8WHX - chains O and A of the 50 polymer chains in the assembly; structure by electron microscopy, 2.80 A resolution.

# Chain O
Protein: 50S ribosomal protein L15
From: Mycolicibacterium smegmatis MC2 155
UniProt: A0QSG8 (A0QSG8_MYCS2); residue numbers follow UniProt; this construct covers 1-147
Sequence (147 residues; numbered 1 to 147; the number before each row is that of its first residue):
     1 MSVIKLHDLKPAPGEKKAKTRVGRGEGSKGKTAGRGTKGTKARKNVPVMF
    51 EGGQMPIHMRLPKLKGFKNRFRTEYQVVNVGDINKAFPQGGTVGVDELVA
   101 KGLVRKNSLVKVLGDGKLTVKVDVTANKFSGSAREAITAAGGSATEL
Unresolved in the structure: 1-2

# Chain A
Molecule: 23S rRNA
From: Mycolicibacterium smegmatis MC2 155
Sequence (3119 nucleotides; numbered 2 to 3120; the number before each row is that of its first residue):
     2 AAGUGUUUAAGGGCGCAUGGUGGAUGCCUUGGCACUGGGAGCCGAUGAAG
    52 GACGUAGGAGGCUGCGAUAAGCCUCGGGGAGCUGUCAACCGAGCGUUGAU
   102 CCGAGGAUGUCCGAAUGGGGAAACCCGGCACGAGUGAUGUCGUGUCACCA
   152 GGCGCUGAAUAUAUAGGCGUCUGGGGGGAACGCGGGGAAGUGAAACAUCU
   202 CAGUACCCGUAGGAAGAGAAAACAAAAUGUGAUUCCGUGAGUAGUGGCGA
   252 GCGAAAGCGGAGGAUGGCUAAACCGUAUGCAUGUGAUACCGGGUAGGGGU
   302 UGUGUGUGCGGGGUUGUGGGACCUAUCUUUCCGGCUCUACCUGGCUGGAG
   352 GGCAGUGAGAAAAUGUUGUGGUUAGCGGAAAUGGCUUGGGAUGGCCUGCC
   402 GUAGACGGUGAGAGCCCGGUACGUGAAAACCCGACGUCUGUCUUGAUGGU
   452 GUUCCCGAGUAGCAGCGGGCCCGUGGAAUCUGCUGUGAAUCUGCCGGGAC
   502 CACCCGGUAAGCCUGAAUACUUCCCAGUGACCGAUAGCGGAUUAGUACCG
   552 UGAGGGAAUGGUGAAAAGUACCCCGGGAGGGGAGUGAAAGAGUACCUGAA
   602 ACCGUGCGCUUACAAUCCGUCAGAGCCCUCGACGUGUCGUGGGGUGAUGG
   652 CGUGCCUUUUGAAGAAUGAGCCUGCGAGUCAGGGACAUGUCGCGAGGUUA
   702 ACCCGGGUGGGGUAGCCGCAGCGAAAGCGAGUCUGAAUAGGGCGUAUCCA
   752 CACAAGAGUGUGUGGUGUAGUGGUGUGUUCUGGACCCGAAGCGGAGUGAU
   802 CUACCCAUGGCCAGGGUGAAGCGCGGGUAAGACCGCGUGGAGGCCCGAAC
   852 CCACUUAGGUUGAAGACUGAGGGGAUGAGCUGUGGGUAGGGGUGAAAGGC
   902 CAAUCAAACUCCGUGAUAGCUGGUUCUCCCCGAAAUGCAUUUAGGUGCAG
   952 CGUCGCAUGUUUCUUGCCGGAGGUAGAGCUACUGGAUGGCCGAUGGGCCC
  1002 CACAGGGUUACUGACGUCAGCCAAACUCCGAAUGCCGGUAAGUCCAAGAG
  1052 UGCGGCAGUGAGACGGCGGGGGAUAAGCUCCGUGCGUCGAGAGGGAAACA
  1102 GCCCAGAUCGCCGGCUAAGGCCCCUAAGCGUGUGCUAAGUGGAAAAGGAU
  1152 GUGCAGUCGCGAAGACAACCAGGAGGUUGGCUUAGAAGCAGCCACCCUUG
  1202 AAAGAGUGCGUAAUAGCUCACUGGUCAAGUGAUUGUGCGCCGAUAAUGUA
  1252 GCGGGGCUCAAGCACACCGCCGAAGCCGCGGCAGCCAACGUGUUGGCUGG
  1302 GUAGGGGAGCGUCCUGCAUCCGGUGAAGCCGCCGAGUGAUCGAGUGGUGG
  1352 AGGGUGUGGGAGUGAGAAUGCAGGCAUGAGUAGCGAUUAGGCAAGUGAGA
  1402 ACCUUGCCCGCCGAAAGACCAAGGGUUCCUGGGCCAGGCCAGUCCGCCCA
  1452 GGGUGAGUCGGGACCUAAGGCGAGGCCGACAGGCGUAGUCGAUGGACAAC
  1502 GGGUUGAUAUUCCCGUACCCGUGUAUGUGCGUCCAUGAUGAAUCAGCGGU
  1552 ACUAACCAUCCAAAACCACCGUGACCGCACCUUUCGGGGUGUGGCGUUGG
  1602 UGGGGCUGCAUGGGACCUUCGUUGGUAGUAGUCAAGCGAUGGGGUGACGC
  1652 AGGAAGGUAGCCGUACCGGUCAGUGGUAAUACCGGGGUAAGCCUGUAGGG
  1702 AGUCAGAUAGGUAAAUCCGUCUGGCAUAUAUCCUGAGAGGUGAUGCAUAG
  1752 CCGAGUGAGGCGAAUUCGGUGAUCCUAUGCUGCCGAGAAAAGCCUCUAGC
  1802 GAGGACAUACACGGCCCGUACCCCAAACCAACACAGGUGGUCAGGUAGAG
  1852 AAUACUAAGGCGUACGAGUGAACUAUGGUUAAGGAACUCGGCAAAAUGCC
  1902 CCCGUAACUUCGGGAGAAGGGGGACCCACAUGGCGUGUAAGCCUUUACGG
  1952 CCCAAGCGUGAGUGGGUGGCACAAACCAGUGAGAAGCGACUGUUUACUAA
  2002 AAACACAGGUCCGUGCGAAGUCGCAAGACGAUGUAUACGGACUGACGCCU
  2052 GCCCGGUGCUGGAAGGUUAAGAGGACCCGUUAACUCCCUUUGGGGGUGAA
  2102 GCGGAGAAUUUAAGCCCCAGUAAACGGCGGUGGUAACUAUAACCAUCCUA
  2152 AGGUAGCGAAAUUCCUUGUCGGGUAAGUUCCGACCUGCACGAAUGGCGUA
  2202 ACGACUUCUCAACUGUCUCAACCAUAGACUCGGCGAAAUUGCACUACGAG
  2252 UAAAGAUGCUCGUUACGCGCGGCAGGACGAAAAGACCCCGGGACCUUCAC
  2302 UACAACUUGGUAUUGGUGCUCGAUACGGUUUGUGUAGGAUAGGUGGGAGA
  2352 CUGUGAAGCUCACACGCCAGUGUGGGUGGAGUCGUUGUUGAAAUACCACU
  2402 CUGAUCGUAUUGGGCCUCUAACCUCGGACCGUAUAUCCGGUUCAGGGACA
  2452 GUGCCUGGUGGGUAGUUUAACUGGGGCGGUUGCCUCCUAAAAUGUAACGG
  2502 AGGCGCCCAAAGGUUCCCUCAACCUGGACGGCAAUCAGGUGUUGAGUGUA
  2552 AGUGCACAAGGGAGCUUGACUGCGAGACGGACAUGUCGAGCAGGGACGAA
  2602 AGUCGGGACUAGUGAUCCGGCACCUCUGAGUGGAAGGGGUGUCGCUCAAC
  2652 GGAUAAAAGGUACCCCGGGGAUAACAGGCUGAUCUUCCCCAAGAGUCCAU
  2702 AUCGACGGGAUGGUUUGGCACCUCGAUGUCGGCUCGUCGCAUCCUGGGGC
  2752 UGGAGCAGGUCCCAAGGGUUGGGCUGUUCGCCCAUUAAAGCGGCACGCGA
  2802 GCUGGGUUUAGAACGUCGUGAGACAGUUCGGUCUCUAUCCGCCGCGCGCG
  2852 UCAGAAGCUUGAGGAAACCUGUCCCUAGUACGAGAGGACCGGGACGGACG
  2902 AACCUCUGGUAUACCAGUUGUCCCACCAGGGGCACGGCUGGAUAGCCACG
  2952 UUCGGACAGGAUAACCGCUGAAAGCAUCUAAGCGGGAAACCUCUUCCAAG
  3002 ACCAGGCUUCUCACCCUCUAGGAGGGAUAAGGCCCCCCGCAGACCACGGG
  3052 AUUGAUAGACCAGACCUGGAAGCCUAGUAAUAGGUGCAGGGAACUGGCAC
  3102 UAACCGGCCGAAAACUUAC
Unresolved in the structure: 1171-1222, 1563-1604, 2697-2701

# Chain O / chain A interface
Residue-residue contacts - 165 pairs, chain O then chain A:
  Leu6(O) with G1317(A), hydrogen bond to the base; C1318(A), sugar contact
  His7(O) with G1317(A), base contact; C1318(A), hydrogen bond to the sugar; A1319(A), hydrogen bond to the sugar; G1357(A), base contact; U1358(A), hydrogen bond to the sugar
  Lys10(O) with U1358(A), phosphate contact; G1359(A), phosphate contact
  Pro11(O) with G1359(A), phosphate contact; G1360(A), phosphate contact
  Ala12(O) with U691(A), phosphate contact
  Pro13(O) with U691(A), sugar contact
  Gly14(O) with G690(A), hydrogen bond to the sugar; U691(A), sugar contact
  Glu15(O) with G690(A), hydrogen bond to the base; U691(A), hydrogen bond to the sugar; G776(A), sugar contact
  Lys16(O) with G776(A), sugar contact; G1360(A), salt bridge to the phosphate
  Lys17(O) with G776(A), hydrogen bond to the sugar; U777(A), sugar contact; G1308(A), salt bridge to the phosphate
  Lys19(O) with U680(A), salt bridge to the phosphate; C681(A), salt bridge to the phosphate; U777(A), phosphate contact; G778(A), phosphate contact
  Thr20(O) with G778(A), hydrogen bond to the phosphate
  Arg21(O) with U1364(A), hydrogen bond to the base; G1365(A), salt bridge to the phosphate
  Val22(O) with G679(A), sugar contact
  Gly23(O) with U925(A), hydrogen bond to the sugar; U926(A), phosphate contact
  Arg24(O) with G679(A), salt bridge to the phosphate; U926(A), hydrogen bond to the base; C927(A), sugar contact; G1365(A), salt bridge to the phosphate
  Gly25(O) with U926(A), hydrogen bond to the phosphate; C927(A), phosphate contact; U928(A), phosphate contact
  Glu26(O) with U928(A), phosphate contact
  Gly27(O) with U928(A), hydrogen bond to the phosphate; C929(A), base contact
  Ser28(O) with U928(A), base contact
  Lys29(O) with G1306(A), salt bridge to the phosphate; G1307(A), salt bridge to the phosphate
  Gly30(O) with U926(A), phosphate contact
  Lys31(O) with U658(A), salt bridge to the phosphate; U659(A), salt bridge to the phosphate; U925(A), hydrogen bond to the base; U926(A), hydrogen bond to the phosphate
  Thr32(O) with G679(A), base contact; G1305(A), phosphate contact
  Ala33(O) with G679(A), base contact
  Gly34(O) with A1058(A), phosphate contact; G1059(A), phosphate contact; G1305(A), hydrogen bond to the phosphate
  Arg35(O) with G679(A), hydrogen bond to the base; C786(A), salt bridge to the phosphate; G1059(A), sugar contact; G1305(A), hydrogen bond to the phosphate
  Gly36(O) with G1059(A), phosphate contact; U1060(A), phosphate contact; A1304(A), sugar contact; G1305(A), phosphate contact
  Thr37(O) with U660(A), phosphate contact; U1060(A), hydrogen bond to the phosphate
  Lys38(O) with U659(A), phosphate contact; U660(A), phosphate contact; U922(A), salt bridge to the phosphate; G923(A), salt bridge to the phosphate
  Gly39(O) with C921(A), phosphate contact; G946(A), phosphate contact; U947(A), phosphate contact
  Thr40(O) with G920(A), hydrogen bond to the sugar; C921(A), phosphate contact; G946(A), hydrogen bond to the sugar; U947(A), hydrogen bond to the phosphate
  Lys41(O) with U947(A), hydrogen bond to the phosphate; G948(A), salt bridge to the phosphate; G1061(A), base contact
  Ala42(O) with C786(A), hydrogen bond to the base
  Arg43(O) with C786(A), base contact; C787(A), base contact; U922(A), base contact; G923(A), hydrogen bond to the base
  Lys44(O) with A919(A), salt bridge to the phosphate; G920(A), salt bridge to the phosphate
  Asn45(O) with U780(A), phosphate contact; C781(A), hydrogen bond to the phosphate
  Val46(O) with U947(A), phosphate contact
  Phe50(O) with A195(A), base contact; U947(A), sugar contact; G948(A), sugar contact
  Glu51(O) with G948(A), sugar contact
  Gly52(O) with U941(A), hydrogen bond to the sugar; G946(A), hydrogen bond to the base; U947(A), base contact
  Gly53(O) with U941(A), sugar contact
  Gln54(O) with A940(A), hydrogen bond to the sugar; U941(A), sugar contact; A2582(A), hydrogen bond to the base; G2652(A), base contact
  Met55(O) with A2616(A), base contact; G2652(A), hydrogen bond to the sugar; G2653(A), base contact
  Ile57(O) with C2583(A), sugar contact
  His58(O) with A251(A), phosphate contact
  Met59(O) with G250(A), phosphate contact; U2617(A), hydrogen bond to the sugar
  Arg60(O) with C2583(A), hydrogen bond to the base; A2584(A), hydrogen bond to the sugar; A2616(A), hydrogen bond to the sugar; U2617(A), sugar contact; G2652(A), base contact
  Leu61(O) with A2584(A), phosphate contact; U2617(A), phosphate contact
  Pro62(O) with U2617(A), phosphate contact; C2618(A), phosphate contact
  Lys63(O) with C249(A), hydrogen bond to the sugar; C2618(A), hydrogen bond to the phosphate; C2619(A), salt bridge to the phosphate
  Lys65(O) with A725(A), salt bridge to the phosphate; G2640(A), hydrogen bond to the phosphate; U2641(A), salt bridge to the phosphate
  Gly66(O) with A725(A), sugar contact; G2639(A), hydrogen bond to the phosphate; G2640(A), hydrogen bond to the phosphate
  Phe67(O) with A725(A), hydrogen bond to the sugar; A726(A), sugar contact; U2628(A), sugar contact; G2638(A), base contact; G2639(A), sugar contact
  Lys68(O) with G245(A), phosphate contact; A726(A), salt bridge to the phosphate
  Asn69(O) with A726(A), phosphate contact; A727(A), phosphate contact; U2628(A), phosphate contact
  Arg70(O) with A244(A), sugar contact; A2630(A), hydrogen bond to the base
  Phe71(O) with G2629(A), sugar contact; A2630(A), sugar contact
  Arg72(O) with G724(A), hydrogen bond to the base; A727(A), salt bridge to the phosphate; G728(A), hydrogen bond to the base
  Gln76(O) with C720(A), base contact
  Val77(O) with G730(A), base contact
  Asn79(O) with A721(A), hydrogen bond to the base
  Leu103(O) with C720(A), base contact
  Arg105(O) with C718(A), base contact; G719(A), hydrogen bond to the base; C720(A), base contact
  Lys106(O) with U714(A), hydrogen bond to the sugar
  Lys111(O) with G730(A), salt bridge to the phosphate
  Leu113(O) with A721(A), base contact; G730(A), base contact; A731(A), phosphate contact
  Gly114(O) with A731(A), hydrogen bond to the phosphate
  Asp115(O) with A721(A), base contact; A731(A), base contact
  Lys117(O) with G765(A), salt bridge to the phosphate
  Ser130(O) with G730(A), phosphate contact; A731(A), hydrogen bond to the phosphate
  Gly131(O) with G730(A), hydrogen bond to the phosphate
  Ser132(O) with A731(A), hydrogen bond to the phosphate
Other interface residues (no listed pair), chain O (81 interface residues in all): Leu9, Ala18, Met49, Thr73, Tyr75, Lys101, Gly102, Phe129
Other interface residues (no listed pair), chain A (95 interface residues in all): G252, C692, G697, A715, G716, C723, C729, G774, U775, G924, C2627, A2654

# Overview
81 residues of chain O and 95 residues of chain A are in contact; the contacts include 52 hydrogen bonds and
24 salt bridges. Polar pairs include Leu6(O)-G1317(A), Glu15(O)-G690(A) and Arg21(O)-U1364(A).
Here chain O is 50S ribosomal protein L15 and chain A is 23S rRNA, both from Mycolicibacterium smegmatis MC2
155. Entry 8WHX (Cryo- EM structure of Mycobacterium smegmatis 70S ribosome and RafH) was determined by
electron microscopy together with 8WHY, 8WI7, 8WI8, 8WI9, 8WIB, 8WIC, 8WID and 8WIF from the same study.
